PDB entry 9BNE | electron microscopy, 3.43 A resolution | chains A and E of the 6 polymer chains in the assembly

== Chain A (and E) ==
Protein: Collagen alpha-1(XVIII) chain, Processed angiotensin-converting enzyme 2
Source organism: Homo sapiens
Notes: chain E of this document is another copy of the same molecule, construct and numbering; everything in this record applies to it too
Reference sequence: chimeric construct of P39060, Q9BYF1: residues 1-55 from P39060 (COIA1_HUMAN) positions 1442-1496 (UniProt number = residue number + 1441); residues 1019-1614 from Q9BYF1 positions 19-614 (UniProt number = residue number - 1000)
Sequence (680 residues; numbered -25 to 1614; 960 numbers in that range are skipped by the numbering (no residue carries them; nothing is unmodelled there); the number before each row is that of its first residue; numbers below 1 keep their minus sign (Met-25 is residue -25)):
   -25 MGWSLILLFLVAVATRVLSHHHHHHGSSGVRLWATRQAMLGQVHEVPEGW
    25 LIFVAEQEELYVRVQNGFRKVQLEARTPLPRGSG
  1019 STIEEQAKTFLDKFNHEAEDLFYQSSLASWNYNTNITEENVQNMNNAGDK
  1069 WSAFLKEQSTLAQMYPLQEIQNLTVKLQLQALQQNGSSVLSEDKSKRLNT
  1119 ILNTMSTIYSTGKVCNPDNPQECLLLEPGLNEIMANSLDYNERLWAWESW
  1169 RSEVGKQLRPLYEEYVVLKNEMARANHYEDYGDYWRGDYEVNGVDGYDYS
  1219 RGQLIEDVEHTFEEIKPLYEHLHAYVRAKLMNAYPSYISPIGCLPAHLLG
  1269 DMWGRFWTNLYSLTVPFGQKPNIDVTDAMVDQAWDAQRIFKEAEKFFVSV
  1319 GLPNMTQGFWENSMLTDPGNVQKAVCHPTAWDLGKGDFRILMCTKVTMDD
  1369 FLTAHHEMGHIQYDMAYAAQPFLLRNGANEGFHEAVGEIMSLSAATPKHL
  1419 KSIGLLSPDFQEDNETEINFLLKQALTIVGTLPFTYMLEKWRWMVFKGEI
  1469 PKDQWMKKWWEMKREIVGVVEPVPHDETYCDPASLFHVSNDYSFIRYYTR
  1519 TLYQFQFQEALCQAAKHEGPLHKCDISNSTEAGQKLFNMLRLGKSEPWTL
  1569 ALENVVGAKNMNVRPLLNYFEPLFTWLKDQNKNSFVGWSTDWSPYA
Unresolved in the structure: -25 to 0, 52-58
Sequence notes: initiating methionine (-25); expression tag (-24 to 0); linker (56-58)
Disulfides: Cys1133-Cys1141, Cys1344-Cys1361, Cys1530-Cys1542
Curated features (UniProtKB/Swiss-Prot):
  - region (Interaction with SARS-CoV spike glycoprotein): Asp1030 to Tyr1041, Met1082 to Pro1084, Lys1353 to Arg1357
  - active site: Glu1375 (Proton acceptor), His1505 (Proton donor)
  - binding site (chloride): Arg1169, Trp1477, Lys1481
  - binding site (substrate): Arg1273, His1345, Pro1346, Tyr1515
  - binding site (Zn(2+)): His1374, His1378, Glu1402
  - glycosylation (N-linked (GlcNAc...) asparagine): Asn1053, Asn1090, Asn1103, Asn1322, Asn1432, Asn1546

== Chain A / chain E interface ==
Residue-residue contacts (19; chain A residue first):
  Val4(A) - Ser2(E)  hydrogen bond (backbone-side chain)
  Leu6(A) - Glu22(E)
  Leu6(A) - Val36(E)  hydrophobic
  Leu6(A) - Val38(E)  hydrophobic
  Ala29(A) - Arg43(E)  hydrogen bond (backbone-side chain)
  Glu32(A) - Arg43(E)  salt bridge
  Leu47(A) - Gln46(E)
  Glu48(A) - Gln46(E)
  Glu48(A) - Glu48(E)
  Ala49(A) - Gln46(E)
  Thr51(A) - Lys44(E)
  Thr1020(A) - His18(E)  hydrogen bond
  Glu1022(A) - His18(E)  salt bridge
  Glu1023(A) - Leu14(E)
  Glu1023(A) - Val17(E)
  Glu1023(A) - His18(E)  salt bridge
  Lys1026(A) - Asn40(E)
  Gln1089(A) - His18(E)  hydrogen bond (side chain-backbone)
  Asn1090(A) - Asn40(E)
Also at the interface, not in a pair above, chain A (17 interface residues in all): Arg5, Phe27, Arg50
Also at the interface, not in a pair above, chain E (15 interface residues in all): Ser1, Gly15, Glu19

== Summary ==
17 residues of chain A face 15 of chain E across their interface, with 4 hydrogen bonds and 3 salt bridges.
Polar pairs include Glu32(A)-Arg43(E), Glu1022(A)-His18(E) and Glu1023(A)-His18(E).
Both chains are Collagen alpha-1(XVIII) chain, Processed angiotensin-converting enzyme 2 (Homo sapiens). Entry
9BNE (SARS-CoV-2 spike HexaPro protein in complex with T3A trimeric antagonist) was determined by electron
microscopy (same publication as 9BNB, 9BNC, 9BND, 9BNF and 9BNG).
